6MTJ - chains H and L of the 6 polymer chains in the assembly; structure by X-ray diffraction, 2.34 A resolution.

[Chain H]
Molecule: 3H109L Fab heavy chain
Organism: Homo sapiens
Notes: antibody fragment or engineered binder
Sequence (244 residues; row label = number of the first residue in the row; a row labelled like 82A-82C holds insertion residues (82A, then the next letters in order)):
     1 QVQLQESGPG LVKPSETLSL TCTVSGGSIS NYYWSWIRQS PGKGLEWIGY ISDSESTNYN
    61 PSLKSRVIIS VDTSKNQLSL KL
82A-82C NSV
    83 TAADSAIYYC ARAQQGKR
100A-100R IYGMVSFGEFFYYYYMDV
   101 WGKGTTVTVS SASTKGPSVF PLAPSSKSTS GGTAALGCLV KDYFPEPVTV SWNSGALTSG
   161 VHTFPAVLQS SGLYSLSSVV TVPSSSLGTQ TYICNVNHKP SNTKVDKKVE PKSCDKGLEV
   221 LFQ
Unresolved in the structure: 126-131, 212-223
Disulfide bonds: Cys22-Cys92, Cys138-Cys194

[Chain L]
Molecule: 3H109L Fab light chain
Organism: Homo sapiens
Notes: engineered mutation(s): E184M, S188M; antibody fragment or engineered binder
Sequence (217 residues; each row starts with the number of its first residue; a row labelled like 67A-67C holds insertion residues (67A, then the next letters in order)):
     3 SVTSYVRPLS VALGETASIS CGRQALGSRA VQWYQHRPGQ APILLIYNNQ DRPSGIPERF
    63 SGTPD
67A-67C INF
    68 GTRATLTISG VEAGDEADYY CHMWDSRS
95A-95C GFS
    96 WSFGGATRLT VLGQPKAAPS VTLFPPSSEE LQANKATLVC LISDFYPGAV TVAWKADSSP
   156 VKAGVETTTP SKQSNNKYAA SSYLSLTPMQ WKMHKSYSCQ VTHEGSTVEK TVAPTECS
Unresolved in the structure: 3-5, 211-213
Disulfide bonds: Cys23-Cys88, Cys135-Cys194

[How chain H and chain L interact]
Pairs across the interface (82):
  Ile37(H) - Phe98(L)  hydrophobic
  Gln39(H) - His38(L)  hydrogen bond
  Gly42(H) - Ser6(L)
  Lys43(H) - Ser6(L)
  Gly44(H) - Ser6(L)
  Gly44(H) - Tyr87(L)
  Leu45(H) - Pro44(L)  hydrophobic
  Leu45(H) - Tyr87(L)  hydrogen bond (backbone-side chain)
  Leu45(H) - Phe98(L)
  Trp47(H) - His89(L)
  Trp47(H) - Trp91(L)  hydrophobic
  Trp47(H) - Phe95B(L)  hydrophobic
  Trp47(H) - Ser95C(L)
  Trp47(H) - Trp96(L)
  Trp47(H) - Phe98(L)  hydrophobic
  Gly49(H) - Trp96(L)
  Tyr50(H) - Phe95B(L)  hydrophobic
  Tyr50(H) - Trp96(L)  hydrophobic
  Asn58(H) - Trp96(L)
  Tyr59(H) - Trp96(L)
  Asn60(H) - Trp96(L)
  Pro61(H) - Trp96(L)
  Ile89(H) - Gly41(L)
  Tyr91(H) - Gln42(L)  hydrogen bond (side chain-backbone)
  Tyr91(H) - Ala43(L)  hydrophobic
  Arg100(H) - Ser30(L)
  Arg100(H) - Arg31(L)  hydrogen bond (side chain-backbone)
  Arg100(H) - Asn51(L)
  Arg100(H) - Asp67(L)  salt bridge
  Tyr100B(H) - Ser30(L)
  Tyr100B(H) - Ser93(L)
  Phe100K(H) - Ser30(L)
  Phe100K(H) - Trp91(L)  hydrophobic
  Phe100K(H) - Asp92(L)
  Phe100K(H) - Ser93(L)
  Tyr100L(H) - Trp91(L)
  Tyr100M(H) - Ala32(L)  hydrophobic
  Tyr100M(H) - Gln34(L)
  Tyr100M(H) - Asn50(L)  hydrogen bond
  Tyr100M(H) - Trp91(L)  hydrophobic
  Tyr100N(H) - Gln34(L)
  Tyr100N(H) - Trp91(L)
  Tyr100N(H) - Phe95B(L)  hydrophobic
  Tyr100O(H) - Gln34(L)
  Tyr100O(H) - Tyr36(L)
  Tyr100O(H) - Leu46(L)  hydrophobic
  Tyr100O(H) - Tyr49(L)  hydrophobic
  Met100P(H) - Tyr36(L)  hydrogen bond (backbone-side chain)
  Met100P(H) - Leu46(L)
  Asp100Q(H) - Leu46(L)
  Trp101(H) - Pro44(L)
  Gly102(H) - Ala43(L)
  Phe120(H) - Ser122(L)
  Phe120(H) - Glu124(L)
  Phe120(H) - Glu125(L)
  Pro121(H) - Ser122(L)
  Pro121(H) - Glu124(L)
  Leu122(H) - Phe119(L)  hydrophobic
  Leu122(H) - Val134(L)  hydrophobic
  Ala135(H) - Phe119(L)
  Leu139(H) - Val134(L)  hydrophobic
  Lys141(H) - Glu125(L)
  His162(H) - Ser138(L)
  His162(H) - Gln168(L)  hydrogen bond
  Phe164(H) - Leu136(L)  hydrophobic
  Phe164(H) - Ile137(L)
  Phe164(H) - Ala174(L)  hydrophobic
  Phe164(H) - Ala175(L)
  Phe164(H) - Ser176(L)
  Pro165(H) - Ser166(L)
  Ala166(H) - Thr163(L)
  Val167(H) - Glu161(L)
  Val167(H) - Thr163(L)
  Val167(H) - Tyr178(L)  hydrophobic
  Gln169(H) - Glu161(L)
  Ser170(H) - Glu161(L)
  Ser175(H) - Tyr178(L)
  Leu176(H) - Tyr178(L)  hydrogen bond (backbone-side chain)
  Ser177(H) - Leu136(L)
  Ser177(H) - Tyr178(L)
  Val179(H) - Phe119(L)  hydrophobic
  Val179(H) - Leu136(L)  hydrophobic
Other interface residues (no listed pair), chain H (48 interface residues in all): Glu46, Ile48, Ala123, Leu136, Gly137
Other interface residues (no listed pair), chain L (44 interface residues in all): Pro40, Pro120, Thr132

[Summary]
48 residues of chain H face 44 of chain L across their interface, with 8 hydrogen bonds and 1 salt bridge.
Polar contacts include Arg100(H)-Asp67(L), Gln39(H)-His38(L) and Leu45(H)-Tyr87(L).
Chain H is 3H109L Fab heavy chain and chain L is 3H109L Fab light chain, both from Homo sapiens; the
structure, Crystal Structure of HIV-1 BG505 SOSIP.664 Prefusion Env Trimer Bound to Small Molecule HIV-1 Entry
Inhibitor ..., was determined by X-ray diffraction together with 6MTN, 6MU6, 6MU7, 6MU8, 6MUF and 6MUG from
the same study.
